PDB entry 4IRJ | X-ray diffraction, 3.00 A resolution | chains C and D of the 4 polymer chains in the assembly

Chain C:
Molecule: Valpha14 (mouse variable domain, human constant domain)
Organism: Mus musculus, Homo sapiens
Chain sequence (209 residues; numbered 0 to 208; the number before each row is that of its first residue; numbering starts at 0):
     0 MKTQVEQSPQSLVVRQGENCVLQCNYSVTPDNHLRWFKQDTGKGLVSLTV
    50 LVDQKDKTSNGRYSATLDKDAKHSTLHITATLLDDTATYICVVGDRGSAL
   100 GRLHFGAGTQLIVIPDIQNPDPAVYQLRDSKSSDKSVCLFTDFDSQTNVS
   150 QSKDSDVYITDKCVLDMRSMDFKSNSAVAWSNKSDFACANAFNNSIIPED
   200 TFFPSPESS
Not modelled in the structure: 0-1, 183, 205-208
Disulfides: Cys-23/Cys-90, Cys-137/Cys-187
Small-molecule neighbours: 1L9 (N-[(2S,3S,4R)-1-({6-O-[(4-chlorophenyl)carbamoyl]-alpha-D-galactopyranosyl}oxy)-3,4-dihydroxyoctadecan-2-yl]hexacosanamide): Pro-29, Asn-31, Asp-94, Arg-95, Gly-96

Chain D:
Molecule: Vbeta8.2 (mouse variable domain, human constant domain)
Organism: Mus musculus, Homo sapiens
Chain sequence (241 residues; row label = number of the first residue in the row; numbering starts at 0):
     0 MEAAVTQSPRNKVAVTGGKVTLSCNQTNNHNNMYWYRQDTGHGLRLIHYS
    50 YGAGSTEKGDIPDGYKASRPSQENFSLILELATPSQTSVYFCASGDEGYT
   100 QYFGPGTRLLVLEDLRNVTPPKVSLFEPSKAEISHTQKATLVCLATGFYP
   150 DHVELSWWVNGKEVHSGVCTDPQPLKEQPALNDSRYSLSSRLRVSATFWQ
   200 NPRNHFRCQVQFYGLSENDEWTQDRAKPVTQIVSAEAWGRA
Not modelled in the structure: 0-1
Disulfides: Cys-23/Cys-91, Cys-142/Cys-207

How chain C and chain D interact:
Contacting residue pairs (94):
  His-32(C) / Tyr-98(D)
  Arg-34(C) / Tyr-98(D)
  Arg-34(C) / Thr-99(D)
  Gln-38(C) / Gln-37(D)  hydrogen bond
  Gln-38(C) / Phe-90(D)
  Gly-41(C) / Arg-107(D)  hydrogen bond (backbone-side chain)
  Gly-43(C) / Phe-90(D)
  Leu-44(C) / Phe-102(D)  hydrophobic
  Val-51(C) / Tyr-98(D)
  Ile-89(C) / Gln-37(D)
  Arg-95(C) / Tyr-98(D)
  Gly-96(C) / Tyr-98(D)
  Ser-97(C) / Glu-96(D)
  Ser-97(C) / Gly-97(D)
  Ser-97(C) / Tyr-98(D)
  Ala-98(C) / Asn-31(D)
  Ala-98(C) / Tyr-33(D)
  Ala-98(C) / Asp-95(D)
  Ala-98(C) / Glu-96(D)  hydrogen bond (backbone-backbone)
  Ala-98(C) / Gly-97(D)  hydrogen bond (backbone-backbone)
  Leu-99(C) / Tyr-50(D)
  Arg-101(C) / Tyr-48(D)  hydrogen bond
  Arg-101(C) / Asp-59(D)  salt bridge
  Leu-102(C) / Tyr-35(D)
  Leu-102(C) / Gln-100(D)
  Phe-104(C) / Tyr-35(D)  hydrophobic
  Phe-104(C) / Gly-42(D)
  Phe-104(C) / Leu-43(D)
  Phe-104(C) / Phe-102(D)  hydrophobic
  Gly-105(C) / Gly-42(D)
  Ala-106(C) / Gly-40(D)
  Ala-106(C) / His-41(D)
  Ala-106(C) / Gly-42(D)
  Asp-120(C) / His-134(D)  salt bridge
  Tyr-124(C) / Ser-128(D)
  Tyr-124(C) / Ala-130(D)
  Tyr-124(C) / Glu-131(D)
  Tyr-124(C) / His-134(D)
  Tyr-124(C) / Thr-135(D)
  Gln-125(C) / Ser-128(D)
  Leu-126(C) / Phe-125(D)
  Leu-126(C) / Glu-126(D)
  Leu-126(C) / Thr-139(D)
  Leu-126(C) / Val-141(D)  hydrophobic
  Arg-127(C) / Leu-124(D)
  Arg-127(C) / Phe-125(D)
  Arg-127(C) / Glu-126(D)  hydrogen bond (backbone-backbone)
  Asp-128(C) / Ser-123(D)
  Asp-128(C) / Leu-124(D)
  Asp-128(C) / Phe-125(D)
  Ser-129(C) / Leu-124(D)  hydrogen bond (backbone-backbone)
  Ser-129(C) / Glu-126(D)
  Ser-129(C) / Glu-235(D)  hydrogen bond (side chain-backbone)
  Ser-129(C) / Ala-236(D)
  Lys-134(C) / Phe-125(D)
  Ser-135(C) / Phe-125(D)
  Val-136(C) / Phe-125(D)  hydrophobic
  Leu-138(C) / Thr-139(D)
  Thr-140(C) / Arg-192(D)
  Asp-141(C) / Thr-135(D)
  Asp-141(C) / Arg-192(D)  salt bridge
  Tyr-157(C) / Leu-174(D)  hydrophobic
  Tyr-157(C) / Glu-176(D)  hydrogen bond (side chain-backbone)
  Tyr-157(C) / Gln-177(D)
  Ile-158(C) / Leu-174(D)
  Thr-159(C) / Asp-170(D)
  Thr-159(C) / Ser-188(D)
  Thr-159(C) / Arg-190(D)  hydrogen bond
  Asp-160(C) / Arg-190(D)
  Cys-162(C) / Cys-168(D)  disulfide
  Cys-162(C) / Thr-169(D)
  Val-163(C) / Cys-168(D)
  Leu-164(C) / Gly-166(D)
  Leu-164(C) / Val-167(D)
  Leu-164(C) / Cys-168(D)  hydrophobic
  Leu-164(C) / Arg-192(D)
  Asp-165(C) / Ser-165(D)  hydrogen bond (backbone-side chain)
  Asp-165(C) / Gly-166(D)  hydrogen bond (backbone-backbone)
  Met-166(C) / Lys-137(D)
  Met-166(C) / Ser-165(D)
  Met-166(C) / Gly-166(D)
  Met-166(C) / Arg-192(D)
  Met-166(C) / Val-193(D)
  Arg-167(C) / Ser-165(D)  hydrogen bond (backbone-side chain)
  Met-169(C) / Ser-194(D)
  Phe-171(C) / Arg-192(D)
  Ser-173(C) / Arg-192(D)  hydrogen bond
  Ser-175(C) / Arg-190(D)  hydrogen bond
  Ala-176(C) / Arg-190(D)
  Val-177(C) / Arg-190(D)
  Trp-179(C) / Leu-143(D)  hydrophobic
  Trp-179(C) / Ser-186(D)
  Phe-201(C) / His-134(D)
  Pro-203(C) / Ala-130(D)  hydrophobic
Interface residues without a listed pair, chain C (56 interface residues in all): Asn-31, Phe-36, Lys-42, Val-49, Ser-154, Ser-168
Interface residues without a listed pair, chain D (53 interface residues in all): Leu-45, Pro-104, Lys-175
Cross-chain cystine bridges: Cys-162(C)/Cys-168(D)

Overview:
The interface between chain C and chain D involves 56 residues on one side and 53 on the other; the contacts
include 1 disulfide bond, 15 hydrogen bonds and 3 salt bridges. Polar pairs include Arg-101(C)/Asp-59(D),
Asp-120(C)/His-134(D) and Asp-141(C)/Arg-192(D). Ligands of chain C: compound 1L9.
Here chain C is Valpha14 (mouse variable domain, human constant domain) and chain D is Vbeta8.2 (mouse
variable domain, human constant domain), both from Mus musculus, Homo sapiens. Entry 4IRJ (Structure of the
mouse CD1d-4ClPhC-alpha-GalCer-iNKT TCR complex) was determined by X-ray diffraction (same publication as
4IRS).
